7ZWC - chains c and N of the 10 polymer chains in the assembly; structure by electron microscopy, 3.20 A resolution.

== Chain c ==
Name: snRNA-activating protein complex subunit 4
From: Homo sapiens
Reference sequence: Q5SXM2 (SNPC4_HUMAN); residue numbers follow UniProt; this construct covers 1-1469
Sequence (1469 residues; numbered 1 to 1469; the number before each row is that of its first residue):
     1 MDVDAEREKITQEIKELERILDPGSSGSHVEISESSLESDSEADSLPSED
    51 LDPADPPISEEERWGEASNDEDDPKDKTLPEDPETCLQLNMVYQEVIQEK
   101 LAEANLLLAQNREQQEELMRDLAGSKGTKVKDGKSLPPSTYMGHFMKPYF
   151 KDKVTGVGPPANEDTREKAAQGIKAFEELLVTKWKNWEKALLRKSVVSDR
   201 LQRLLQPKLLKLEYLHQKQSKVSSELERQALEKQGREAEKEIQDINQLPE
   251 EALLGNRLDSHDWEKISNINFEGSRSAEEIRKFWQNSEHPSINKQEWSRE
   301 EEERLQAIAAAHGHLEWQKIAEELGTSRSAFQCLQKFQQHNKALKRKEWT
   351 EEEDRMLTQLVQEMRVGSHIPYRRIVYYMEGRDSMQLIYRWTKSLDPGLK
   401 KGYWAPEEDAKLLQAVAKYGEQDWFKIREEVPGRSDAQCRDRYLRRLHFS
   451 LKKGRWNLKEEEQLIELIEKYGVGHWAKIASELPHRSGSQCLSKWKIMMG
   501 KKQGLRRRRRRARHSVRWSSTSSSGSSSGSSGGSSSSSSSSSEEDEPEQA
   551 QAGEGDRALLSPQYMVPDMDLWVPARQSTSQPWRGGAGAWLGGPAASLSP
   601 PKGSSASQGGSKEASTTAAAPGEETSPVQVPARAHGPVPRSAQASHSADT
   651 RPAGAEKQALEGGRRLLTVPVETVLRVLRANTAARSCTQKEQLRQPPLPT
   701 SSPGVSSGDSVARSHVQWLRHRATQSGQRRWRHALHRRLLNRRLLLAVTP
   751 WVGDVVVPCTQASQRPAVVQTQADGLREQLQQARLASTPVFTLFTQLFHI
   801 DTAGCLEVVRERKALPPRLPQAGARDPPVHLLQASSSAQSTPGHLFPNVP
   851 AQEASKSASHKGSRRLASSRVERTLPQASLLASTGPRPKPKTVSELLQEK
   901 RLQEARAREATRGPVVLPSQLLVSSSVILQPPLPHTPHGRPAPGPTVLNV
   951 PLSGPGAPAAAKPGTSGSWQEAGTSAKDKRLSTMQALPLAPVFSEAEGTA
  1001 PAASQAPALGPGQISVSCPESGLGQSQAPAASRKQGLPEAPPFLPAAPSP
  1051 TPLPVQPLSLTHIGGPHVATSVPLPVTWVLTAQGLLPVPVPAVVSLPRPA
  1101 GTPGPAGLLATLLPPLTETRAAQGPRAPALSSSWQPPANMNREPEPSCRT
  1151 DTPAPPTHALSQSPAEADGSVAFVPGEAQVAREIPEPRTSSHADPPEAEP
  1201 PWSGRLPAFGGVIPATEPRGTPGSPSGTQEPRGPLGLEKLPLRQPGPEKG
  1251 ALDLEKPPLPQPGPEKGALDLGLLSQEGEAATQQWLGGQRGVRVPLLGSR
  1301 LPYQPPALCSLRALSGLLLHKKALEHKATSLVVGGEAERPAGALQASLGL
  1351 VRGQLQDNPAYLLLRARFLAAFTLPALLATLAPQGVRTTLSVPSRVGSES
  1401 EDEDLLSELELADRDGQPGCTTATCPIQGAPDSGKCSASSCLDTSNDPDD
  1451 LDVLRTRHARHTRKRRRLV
Not modelled in the structure: 1-80, 126-140, 399-1469
UniProt features mapped onto this chain:
  - DNA-binding region (H-T-H motif): Trp317 to Asn341, Trp424 to Leu447, Trp476 to Met499
  - modified residue: Ser68 (Phosphoserine), Ser599 (Phosphoserine), Ser626 (Phosphoserine), Thr1157 (Phosphothreonine), Ser1224 (Phosphoserine), Ser1398 (Phosphoserine), Ser1400 (Phosphoserine), Ser1440 (Phosphoserine)
  - natural variant: Lys185 (K185E: In NEDRSO; uncertain significance), Asp199 (D199N: In NEDRSO; uncertain significance), Gln386 (Q386R: In NEDRSO; uncertain significance), Asp441 (D441N: In NEDRSO; uncertain significance), Ile479 (I479T: In NEDRSO; uncertain significance), Arg810 to Val1469 (deletion: In NEDRSO), Gly967 (G967V: In NEDRSO; uncertain significance)
  - mutagenesis: Gln94 (Q94A: Abolishes SNAPC5 binding in the absence of SNAPC1. Minimal effect on SNAPC5 binding in the presence of SNAPC1; Q94L: Abolishes SNAPC5 binding in the absence of SNAPC1 ...), Gln115 (Q115L: Abolishes SNAPC5 binding in the absence of SNAPC1. Minimal effect on SNAPC5 binding in the presence of SNAPC1), Leu1314 (L1314A: Abolishes SNAPC2-binding), Leu1355 (L1355A: Abolishes SNAPC2-binding), Leu1362 (L1362A: Abolishes SNAPC2-binding), Leu1364 (L1364A: Abolishes SNAPC2-binding), Leu1369 (L1369A: Decreased binding to SNAPC2)
Reported in the primary citation:
  - binding site for Template strand: Tyr372, Arg373, Ile388
  - binding site for Non-template strand (chain N): Lys347, Tyr389, Arg390

== Chain N ==
Molecule: Non-template strand
Sequence (96 nucleotides; each row starts with the number of its first residue; numbers below 1 keep their minus sign (DA-34 is residue -34)):
   -34 AGTAGACACCATCAGTGTACTAGGACCCGAAAATTGAGTTACAGAAGTAA
    16 CTGGTATACTCTGGTTTCTCTTCAGATCGCATAAAACCTGGCAGGG
Not modelled in the structure: -34 to -27, 16-61

== Interface between chain c and chain N ==
Contacting residue pairs (14):
  Thr182(c) with DG-12(N), hydrogen bond to the phosphate
  Lys183(c) with DG-12(N), hydrogen bond to the phosphate
  Lys185(c) with DG-12(N), salt bridge to the phosphate
  Trp187(c) with DG-11(N), hydrogen bond to the phosphate
  Lys347(c) with DA-24(N), hydrogen bond to the phosphate; DT-23(N), salt bridge to the phosphate
  Trp349(c) with DA-24(N), phosphate contact
  Met385(c) with DC-22(N), base contact
  Gln386(c) with DT-23(N), hydrogen bond to the phosphate
  Tyr389(c) with DC-25(N), base contact; DA-24(N), hydrogen bond to the base; DT-23(N), base contact
  Arg390(c) with DA-24(N), salt bridge to the phosphate
  Lys393(c) with DC-25(N), phosphate contact
Also at the interface, not in a pair above, chain c (13 interface residues in all): Leu122, Ser394
Also at the interface, not in a pair above, chain N (8 interface residues in all): DA-21, DA-5

== Overview ==
13 residues of chain c and 8 residues of chain N are in contact; the contacts include 6 hydrogen bonds and 3
salt bridges. Among the polar pairs are Tyr389(c)-DA-24(N), Thr182(c)-DG-12(N) and Lys183(c)-DG-12(N). The
paper reports a binding site for Template strand at Tyr372(c), Arg373(c) and Ile388(c); a binding site for
Non-template strand (chain N) at Lys347(c), Tyr389(c) and Arg390(c).
Chain c is snRNA-activating protein complex subunit 4 (Homo sapiens) and chain N is Non-template strand; the
structure, Structure of SNAPc:TBP-TFIIA-TFIIB sub-complex bound to U5 snRNA promoter, was determined by
electron microscopy together with 7ZXE from the same study.
